1M90 - chains A and 2 of the 31 polymer chains in the assembly; structure by X-ray diffraction, 2.80 A resolution.

# Chain A
Molecule: 23S RRNA
Organism: Haloarcula marismortui
Sequence (2922 nucleotides; row label = number of the first residue in the row):
     2 UUGGCUACUAUGCCAGCUGGUGGAUUGCUCGGCUCAGGCGCUGAUGAAGG
    52 ACGUGCCAAGCUGCGAUAAGCCAUGGGGAGCCGCACGGAGGCGAAGAACC
   102 AUGGAUUUCCGAAUGAGAAUCUCUCUAACAAUUGCUUCGCGCAAUGAGGA
   152 ACCCCGAGAACUGAAACAUCUCAGUAUCGGGAGGAACAGAAAACGCAAUG
   202 UGAUGUCGUUAGUAACCGCGAGUGAACGCGAUACAGCCCAAACCGAAGCC
   252 CUCACGGGCAAUGUGGUGUCAGGGCUACCUCUCAUCAGCCGACCGUCUCG
   302 ACGAAGUCUCUUGGAACAGAGCGUGAUACAGGGUGACAACCCCGUACUCG
   352 AGACCAGUACGACGUGCGGUAGUGCCAGAGUAGCGGGGGUUGGAUAUCCC
   402 UCGCGAAUAACGCAGGCAUCGACUGCGAAGGCUAAACACAACCUGAGACC
   452 GAUAGUGAACAAGUAGUGUGAACGAACGCUGCAAAGUACCCUCAGAAGGG
   502 AGGCGAAAUAGAGCAUGAAAUCAGUUGGCGAUCGAGCGACAGGGCAUACA
   552 AGGUCCCUCGACGAAUGACCGACGCGCGAGCGUCCAGUAAGACUCACGGG
   602 AAGCCGAUGUUCUGUCGUACGUUUUGAAAAACGAGCCAGGGAGUGUGUCU
   652 GCAUGGCAAGUCUAACCGGAGUAUCCGGGGAGGCACAGGGAAACCGACAU
   702 GGCCGCAGGGCUUUGCCCGAGGGCCGCCGUCUUCAAGGGCGGGGAGCCAU
   752 GUGGACACGACCCGAAUCCGGACGAUCUACGCAUGGACAAGAUGAAGCGU
   802 GCCGAAAGGCACGUGGAAGUCUGUUAGAGUUGGUGUCCUACAAUACCCUC
   852 UCGUGAUCUAUGUGUAGGGGUGAAAGGCCCAUCGAGUCCGGCAACAGCUG
   902 GUUCCAAUCGAAACAUGUCGAAGCAUGACCUCCGCCGAGGUAGUCUGUGA
   952 GGUAGAGCGACCGAUUGGUGUGUCCGCCUCCGAGAGGAGUCGGCACACCU
  1002 GUCAAACUCCAAACUUACAGACGCCGUUUGACGCGGGGAUUCCGGUGCGC
  1052 GGGGUAAGCCUGUGUACCAGGAGGGGAACAACCCAGAGAUAGGUUAAGGU
  1102 CCCCAAGUGUGGAUUAAGUGUAAUCCUCUGAAGGUGGUCUCGAGCCCUAG
  1152 ACAGCCGGGAGGUGAGCUUAGAAGCAGCUACCCUCUAAGAAAAGCGUAAC
  1202 AGCUUACCGGCCGAGGUUUGAGGCGCCCAAAAUGAUCGGGACUCAAAUCC
  1252 ACCACCGAGACCUGUCCGUACCACUCAUACUGGUAAUCGAGUAGAUUGGC
  1302 GCUCUAAUUGGAUGGAAGUAGGGGUGAAAACUCCUAUGGACCGAUUAGUG
  1352 ACGAAAAUCCUGGCCAUAGUAGCAGCGAUAGUCGGGUGAGAACCCCGACG
  1402 GCCUAAUGGAUAAGGGUUCCUCAGCACUGCUGAUCAGCUGAGGGUUAGCC
  1452 GGUCCUAAGUCAUACCGCAACUCGACUAUGACGAAAUGGGAAACGGGUUA
  1502 AUAUUCCCGUGCCACUAUGCAGUGAAAGUUGACGCCCUGGGGUCGAUCAC
  1552 GCUGGGCAUUCGCCCAGUCGAACCGUCCAACUCCGUGGAAGCCGUAAUGG
  1602 CAGGAAGCGGACGAACGGCGGCAUAGGGAAACGUGAUUCAACCUGGGGCC
  1652 CAUGAAAAGACGAGCAUAGUGUCCGUACCGAGAACCGACACAGGUGUCCA
  1702 UGGCGGCGAAAGCCAAGGCCUGUCGGGAGCAACCAACGUUAGGGAAUUCG
  1752 GCAAGUUAGUCCCGUACCUUCGGAAGAAGGGAUGCCUGCUCCGGAACGGA
  1802 GCAGGUCGCAGUGACUCGGAAGCUCGGACUGUCUAGUAACAACAUAGGUG
  1852 ACCGCAAAUCCGCAAGGACUCGUACGGUCACUGAAUCCUGCCCAGUGCAG
  1902 GUAUCUGAACACCUCGUACAAGAGGACGAAGGACCUGUCAACGGCGGGGG
  1952 UAACUAUGACCCUCUUAAGGUAGCGUAGUACCUUGCCGCAUCAGUAGCGG
  2002 CUUGCAUGAAUGGAUUAACCAGAGCUUCACUGUCCCAACGUUGGGCCCGG
  2052 UGAACUGUACAUUCCAGUGCGGAGUCUGGAGACACCCAGGGGGAAGCGAA
  2102 GACCCUAUGGAGCUUUACUGCAGGCUGUCGCUGAGACGUGGUCGCCGAUG
  2152 UGCAGCAUAGGUAGGAGACACUACACAGGUACCCGCGCUAGCGGGCCACC
  2202 GAGUCAACAGUGAAAUACUACCCGUCGGUGACUGCGACUCUCACUCCGGG
  2252 AGGAGGACACCGAUAGCCGGGCAGUUUGACUGGGGCGGUACGCGCUCGAA
  2302 AAGAUAUCGAGCGCGCCCUAUGGCUAUCUCAGCCGGGACAGAGACCCGGC
  2352 GAAGAGUGCAAGAGCAAAAGAUAGCUUGACAGUGUUCUUCCCAACGAGGA
  2402 ACGCUGACGCGAAAGCGUGGUCUAGCGAACCAAUUAGCCUGCUUGAUGCG
  2452 GGCAAUUGAUGACAGAAAAGCUACCCUAGGGAUAACAGAGUCGUCACUCG
  2502 CAAGAGCACAUAUCGACCGAGUGGCUUGCUACCUCGAUGUCGGUUCCCUC
  2552 CAUCCUGCCCGUGCAGAAGCGGGCAAGGGUGAGGUUGUUCGCCUAUUAAA
  2602 GGAGGUCGUGAGCUGGGUUUAGACCGUCGUGAGACAGGUCGGCUGCUAUC
  2652 UACUGGGUGUGUAAUGGUGUCUGACAAGAACGACCGUAUAGUACGAGAGG
  2702 AACUACGGUUGGUGGCCACUGGUGUACCGGUUGUUCGAGAGAGCACGUGC
  2752 CGGGUAGCCACGCCACACGGGGUAAGAGCUGAACGCAUCUAAGCUCGAAA
  2802 CCCACUUGGAAAAGAGACACCGCCGAGGUCCCGCGUACAAGACGCGGUCG
  2852 AUAGACUCGGGGUGUGCGCGUCGAGGUAACGAGACGUUAAGCCCACGAGC
  2902 ACUAACAGACCAAAGCCAUCAU
Not modelled in the structure: 2-9, 126-127, 715, 971-998, 1560, 1952-1963, 2137-2236, 2339-2343, 2665-2666, 2915-2923
Construct notes: conflict C560 (U3155 in 3377779)
Bound ions: Mg2+ site 1 near G28 (its only coordinating residue here); Na+ site 1: C40, G41; Na+ site 2: G56, A59, G61; Na+ site 3: G66, U108; Mg2+ site 2 near U115 (its only coordinating residue here); Na+ site 4: C130, U146; Na+ site 5: C141, G142; Mg2+ site 3: C162, U2276; K+ site 1: C162, U163, U172; Mg2+ site 4: A165, A167, C168; Na+ site 6: A165, A166, A167; Mg2+ site 5: A166, G219; 64 more Na+ sites not listed; 99 more Mg2+ sites not listed; 1 more K+ sites not listed
Residues lining bound ligands:
  - 6-aminohexanoic acid / phenylalaninal: G2102, A2103, C2104, A2486, A2538, G2540, U2620, U2621
  - sparsomycin (SPS): A2486, C2487, U2541, C2608, U2619, U2620, A2637
From the paper describing this entry:
  - binding site for CCA: G2284, G2285
  - conformationally variable residues: A2637
  - contacts within the chain: G2482-A2486 (hydrogen bond), G2102-A2486 (hydrogen bond)
  - catalytic residues: A2486 (proposed by the authors, not directly observed)

# Chain 2
Protein: Ribosomal protein L37E
Organism: Haloarcula marismortui
Reference sequence: P32410 (RL37_HALMA); residue numbers follow UniProt; this construct covers 1-56
Chain sequence (56 residues; numbered 1 to 56; the number before each row is that of its first residue):
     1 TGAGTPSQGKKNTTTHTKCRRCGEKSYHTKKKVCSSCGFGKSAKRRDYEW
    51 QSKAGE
Bound ions: Cd2+: Cys19, Cys22, Cys34, Cys37

# How chain A and chain 2 interact
Residue-residue contacts - 118 pairs, chain A then chain 2:
  A49(A) with Arg45(2), base contact
  G50(A) with Arg21(2), hydrogen bond to the base
  G51(A) with Cys22(2), sugar contact; Gly23(2), hydrogen bond to the sugar
  C111(A) with Arg20(2), hydrogen bond to the sugar
  G112(A) with Arg20(2), salt bridge to the phosphate; Arg21(2), phosphate contact; Phe39(2), phosphate contact
  A113(A) with Arg21(2), salt bridge to the phosphate; Phe39(2), phosphate contact; Ala43(2), phosphate contact
  A119(A) with Arg20(2), base contact
  A120(A) with Thr17(2), base contact; Lys18(2), hydrogen bond to the sugar; Arg20(2), salt bridge to the phosphate; Tyr27(2), hydrogen bond to the phosphate; Thr29(2), hydrogen bond to the base; Lys32(2), salt bridge to the phosphate
  U121(A) with Lys18(2), base contact; Cys19(2), base contact; Arg20(2), sugar contact; Gly23(2), base contact
  A148(A) with Ala43(2), sugar contact; Lys44(2), salt bridge to the phosphate; Arg45(2), phosphate contact
  G149(A) with Lys44(2), phosphate contact; Arg45(2), hydrogen bond to the phosphate
  A177(A) with Ala54(2), phosphate contact
  U178(A) with Glu49(2), phosphate contact; Trp50(2), phosphate contact; Ala54(2), phosphate contact
  C179(A) with Tyr48(2), phosphate contact; Glu49(2), hydrogen bond to the phosphate
  G182(A) with Lys44(2), salt bridge to the phosphate
  U470(A) with Thr15(2), sugar contact; His16(2), sugar contact; Lys25(2), hydrogen bond to the phosphate
  G471(A) with His16(2), hydrogen bond to the sugar; Lys25(2), salt bridge to the phosphate; Ser26(2), phosphate contact; Ser35(2), hydrogen bond to the sugar
  A472(A) with Ser26(2), hydrogen bond to the phosphate; Ser35(2), sugar contact; Ser36(2), phosphate contact; Arg46(2), hydrogen bond to the sugar
  A473(A) with Arg46(2), salt bridge to the phosphate; Gln51(2), hydrogen bond to the phosphate
  G771(A) with Trp50(2), base contact
  G772(A) with Tyr48(2), sugar contact; Trp50(2), hydrogen bond to the sugar
  A773(A) with Arg46(2), hydrogen bond to the sugar; Tyr48(2), sugar contact; Trp50(2), sugar contact
  C774(A) with Ser35(2), phosphate contact; Arg46(2), salt bridge to the phosphate
  G775(A) with His16(2), salt bridge to the phosphate; His28(2), salt bridge to the phosphate; Ser35(2), phosphate contact
  A776(A) with His28(2), salt bridge to the phosphate; Lys31(2), salt bridge to the phosphate
  U777(A) with Lys11(2), sugar contact; Asn12(2), hydrogen bond to the base; Thr13(2), hydrogen bond to the base; Thr15(2), base contact
  C778(A) with Ser7(2), sugar contact; Lys10(2), phosphate contact; Lys11(2), sugar contact
  U779(A) with Lys10(2), salt bridge to the phosphate
  A843(A) with Thr5(2), sugar contact
  U845(A) with Gly2(2), sugar contact; Gly4(2), phosphate contact; Thr5(2), hydrogen bond to the phosphate; Pro6(2), phosphate contact
  A846(A) with Pro6(2), phosphate contact
  U862(A) with Asn12(2), phosphate contact
  G863(A) with Lys30(2), salt bridge to the phosphate
  U864(A) with Lys30(2), salt bridge to the phosphate
  C881(A) with Lys11(2), hydrogen bond to the base
  A882(A) with Ala3(2), sugar contact; Gly4(2), sugar contact; Thr5(2), base contact
  C890(A) with Trp50(2), hydrogen bond to the sugar
  G891(A) with Trp50(2), sugar contact; Ser52(2), sugar contact; Lys53(2), salt bridge to the phosphate; Ala54(2), phosphate contact
  G892(A) with Lys53(2), salt bridge to the phosphate; Ala54(2), hydrogen bond to the phosphate
  C893(A) with Lys53(2), phosphate contact
  A894(A) with Lys53(2), salt bridge to the phosphate
  A1414(A) with Asn12(2), hydrogen bond to the sugar
  G1415(A) with Asn12(2), sugar contact; Thr14(2), hydrogen bond to the phosphate
  U1473(A) with Lys41(2), hydrogen bond to the base; Ser42(2), base contact; Lys44(2), base contact
  C1474(A) with Lys41(2), phosphate contact
  C1687(A) with Gln8(2), hydrogen bond to the sugar; Gly9(2), hydrogen bond to the base; Lys11(2), sugar contact
  G1688(A) with Thr5(2), sugar contact; Gln8(2), sugar contact
  G1694(A) with Thr5(2), hydrogen bond to the base; Pro6(2), sugar contact; Gly9(2), base contact
  G1695(A) with Pro6(2), hydrogen bond to the sugar; Gly9(2), hydrogen bond to the base; Lys10(2), sugar contact
  U1696(A) with Gly9(2), sugar contact; Lys10(2), sugar contact
  A1836(A) with Thr1(2), hydrogen bond to the sugar; Gly2(2), sugar contact; Ala3(2), hydrogen bond to the sugar; Ser7(2), base contact
  G1837(A) with Thr1(2), hydrogen bond to the phosphate; Gly2(2), base contact; Ala3(2), hydrogen bond to the base; Gly4(2), hydrogen bond to the base
Interface residues without a listed pair, chain A (57 interface residues in all): A52, A114, U883, A1413, A1463
Interface residues without a listed pair, chain 2 (48 interface residues in all): Gly40

# Summary
57 residues of chain A face 48 of chain 2 across their interface; the contacts include 35 hydrogen bonds and
19 salt bridges. Among the polar pairs are G50(A)-Arg21(2), A120(A)-Thr29(2) and U777(A)-Asn12(2). From the
paper: the catalytic residue A2486(A); a binding site for CCA at G2284(A) and G2285(A).
Here chain A is 23S RRNA and chain 2 is Ribosomal protein L37E, both from Haloarcula marismortui. Entry 1M90
(Co-crystal structure of CCA-Phe-caproic acid-biotin and sparsomycin bound to the 50S ribosomal subunit) was
determined by X-ray diffraction, deposited together with 1Q7Y, 1Q81, 1Q82 and 1Q86.
